7MYJ - chains A and E of the 3 polymer chains in the assembly; structure by X-ray diffraction, 2.95 A resolution.

[Chain A]
Protein: 5'-AMP-activated protein kinase catalytic subunit alpha-2
Source organism: Homo sapiens
Notes: EC 2.7.11.1, 2.7.11.27, 2.7.11.31; engineered mutation(s): D271G
UniProt: P54646 (AAPK2_HUMAN); numbering as in UniProt (aligned over 2-552)
Sequence (565 residues; each row starts with the number of its first residue; numbers below 1 keep their minus sign (Met-12 is residue -12)):
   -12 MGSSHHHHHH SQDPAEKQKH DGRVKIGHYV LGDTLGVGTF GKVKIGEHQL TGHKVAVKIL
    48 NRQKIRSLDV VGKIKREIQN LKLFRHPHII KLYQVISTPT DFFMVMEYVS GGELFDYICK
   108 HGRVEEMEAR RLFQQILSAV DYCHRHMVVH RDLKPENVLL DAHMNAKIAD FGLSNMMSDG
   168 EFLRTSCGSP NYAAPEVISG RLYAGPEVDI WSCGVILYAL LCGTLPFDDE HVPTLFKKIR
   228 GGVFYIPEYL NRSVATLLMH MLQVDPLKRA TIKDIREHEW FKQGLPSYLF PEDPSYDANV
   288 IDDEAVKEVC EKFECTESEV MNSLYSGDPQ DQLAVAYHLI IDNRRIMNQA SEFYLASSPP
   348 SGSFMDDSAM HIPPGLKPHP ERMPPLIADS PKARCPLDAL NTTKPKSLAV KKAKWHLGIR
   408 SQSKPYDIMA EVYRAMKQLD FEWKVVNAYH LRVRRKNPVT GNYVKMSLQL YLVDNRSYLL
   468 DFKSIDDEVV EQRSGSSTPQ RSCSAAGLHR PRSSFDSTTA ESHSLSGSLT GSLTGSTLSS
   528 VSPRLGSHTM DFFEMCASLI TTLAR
Unresolved in the structure: -12 to 6, 294-303, 313-322, 348-361, 375-396, 476-529, 552
Construct notes: initiating methionine (-12); expression tag (-11 to 1); conflict Gly271 (Asp in P54646)
Modified positions: Thr172 (phosphothreonine; TPO)
Ligand contacts:
  - staurosporine (4O7; (5S,6R,7R,9R,13cR,14R,16aS)-6-methoxy-5-methyl-7-(methylamino)-6,7,8,9,14,15,16,16a-octahydro-5H,13cH-5,9-epoxy-4b,9a,1 5-triazadibenzo[b,h]cyclonona[1,2,3,4-jkl]cyclopenta[e]-as-indacen-14-ol): Leu22, Gly23, Val24, Gly25, Val30, Ala43, Lys45, Ile77, Met93, Glu94, Tyr95, Val96, Gly99, Glu100, Glu143, Asn144, Leu146, Ala156, Asp157
  - ZQV (5-({5-[(4'R)-4'-acetamido-2',3',4',5'-tetrahydro[1,1'-biphenyl]-4-yl]-6-chloro-1H-imidazo[4,5-b]pyridin-2-yl}oxy)-2-methylbenzoic acid): Val11, Leu18, Gly19, Val24, Gly28, Lys29, Lys31, Ile46, Asn48, Asp88, Phe90
Reported in the primary citation:
  - post-translational modification sites: Thr172
  - binding site for ZQV: Lys29

[Chain E]
Protein: 5'-AMP-activated protein kinase subunit gamma-1
Source organism: Homo sapiens
UniProt: P54619 (AAKG1_HUMAN); numbering as in UniProt (aligned over 2-331)
Sequence (336 residues; each row starts with the number of its first residue; numbers below 1 keep their minus sign (Met-4 is residue -4)):
    -4 MADLNWETVI SSDSSPAVEN EHPQETPESN NSVYTSFMKS HRCYDLIPTS SKLVVFDTSL
    56 QVKKAFFALV TNGVRAAPLW DSKKQSFVGM LTITDFINIL HRYYKSALVQ IYELEEHKIE
   116 TWREVYLQDS FKPLVCISPN ASLFDAVSSL IRNKIHRLPV IDPESGNTLY ILTHKRILKF
   176 LKLFITEFPK PEFMSKSLEE LQIGTYANIA MVRTTTPVYV ALGIFVQHRV SALPVVDEKG
   236 RVVDIYSKFD VINLAAEKTY NNLDVSVTKA LQHRSHYFEG VLKCYLHETL ETIINRLVEA
   296 EVHRLVVVDE NDVVKGIVSL SDILQALVLT GGEKKP
Unresolved in the structure: -4 to 23, 327-331
Construct notes: initiating methionine (-4); expression tag (-3 to 1)
Ligand contacts:
  - adenosine monophosphate (AMP), molecule 1: Arg70, Lys170, Ile240, Ser242, Phe244, Asp245, Arg269, Phe273, Gly275, Val276, Leu277, Val297, His298, Arg299, Leu300
  - adenosine monophosphate (AMP), molecule 2: His151, Gly199, Thr200, Asn203, Ile204, Ala205, Arg224, Val225, Ser226, Ala227, Pro229, His298, Arg299, Ile312, Ser314, Ser316, Asp317
Reported in the primary citation:
  - mutagenesis - R299G: decreased signaling in response to MK-8722

[Chain A / chain E interface]
Pairs across the interface (71):
  Asn330(A) - His36(E)
  Asn330(A) - Phe179(E)
  Ile333(A) - Leu178(E)
  Ile333(A) - Phe179(E)  hydrophobic
  Ile333(A) - Glu182(E)
  Met334(A) - Asp40(E)
  Met334(A) - Phe175(E)  hydrophobic
  Met334(A) - Phe179(E)  hydrophobic
  Ala337(A) - Leu178(E)  hydrophobic
  Phe340(A) - Arg171(E)  hydrogen bond (backbone-side chain)
  Phe340(A) - Lys174(E)
  Phe340(A) - Phe175(E)
  Phe340(A) - Leu178(E)  hydrophobic
  Tyr341(A) - Asp40(E)  hydrogen bond (side chain-backbone)
  Tyr341(A) - Leu41(E)
  Tyr341(A) - Ile42(E)
  Tyr341(A) - Pro43(E)
  Tyr341(A) - Thr44(E)  hydrogen bond (backbone-backbone)
  Tyr341(A) - Ser45(E)  hydrogen bond (backbone-backbone)
  Tyr341(A) - Arg171(E)
  Tyr341(A) - Phe175(E)
  Leu342(A) - Thr44(E)
  Leu342(A) - Ser45(E)
  His366(A) - Glu296(E)  salt bridge
  Pro367(A) - Phe244(E)
  Pro367(A) - Ala295(E)
  Pro367(A) - Glu296(E)
  Glu368(A) - Arg70(E)  salt bridge
  Glu368(A) - Lys170(E)  salt bridge
  Glu368(A) - Phe244(E)
  Arg369(A) - Phe244(E)
  Met370(A) - Leu64(E)
  Met370(A) - Val65(E)  hydrophobic
  Met370(A) - Gly68(E)
  Met370(A) - Val69(E)  hydrogen bond (side chain-backbone)
  Met370(A) - Phe244(E)  hydrophobic
  Met370(A) - Ile247(E)  hydrophobic
  Pro371(A) - Val65(E)
  Pro371(A) - Asn248(E)
  Pro371(A) - Ala251(E)  hydrophobic
  Pro372(A) - Ala251(E)
  Leu373(A) - Thr66(E)
  Leu373(A) - Ala250(E)
  Leu373(A) - Ala251(E)
  Ile374(A) - Ala251(E)  hydrogen bond (backbone-backbone)
  Ile374(A) - Lys253(E)  hydrogen bond (backbone-side chain)
  Asn444(A) - Gln80(E)
  Val446(A) - Lys78(E)
  Val446(A) - Lys79(E)
  Val446(A) - Gln80(E)
  Pro530(A) - Glu159(E)
  Pro530(A) - Ser160(E)
  Pro530(A) - Gly161(E)
  Arg531(A) - Pro158(E)  hydrogen bond (side chain-backbone)
  Arg531(A) - Glu159(E)  salt bridge
  Leu532(A) - Gln80(E)
  Gly533(A) - Gln80(E)
  Gly533(A) - Gly161(E)
  Ser534(A) - Trp75(E)
  Ser534(A) - Phe82(E)
  Ser534(A) - Ser160(E)
  Ser534(A) - Gly161(E)  hydrogen bond (side chain-backbone)
  Ser534(A) - Asn162(E)  hydrogen bond
  His535(A) - Ser160(E)  hydrogen bond (backbone-backbone)
  His535(A) - Asn162(E)  hydrogen bond (backbone-side chain)
  Thr536(A) - Asn162(E)  hydrogen bond (backbone-side chain)
  Met537(A) - Trp75(E)  hydrophobic
  Asp538(A) - Gln80(E)
  Glu541(A) - Trp75(E)  hydrogen bond
  Glu541(A) - Ser77(E)
  Glu541(A) - Gln80(E)  hydrogen bond
Also at the interface, not in a pair above, chain A (29 interface residues in all): Thr447
Also at the interface, not in a pair above, chain E (45 interface residues in all): Val50, Asp52, Phe62, Ser81, Glu252, Val297

[Overview]
The interface between chain A and chain E involves 29 residues on one side and 45 on the other, with 15
hydrogen bonds and 4 salt bridges. Among the polar pairs are His366(A)-Glu296(E), Glu368(A)-Arg70(E) and
Glu368(A)-Lys170(E). From the paper: a binding site for ZQV at Lys29(A); R299G of chain E reduces signaling in
response to MK-8722.
Chain A is 5'-AMP-activated protein kinase catalytic subunit alpha-2 and chain E is 5'-AMP-activated protein
kinase subunit gamma-1, both from Homo sapiens; the structure, Structure of full length human AMPK (a2b1g1) in
complex with a small molecule activator MSG011, was determined by X-ray diffraction.
